3N4M - chains A and B of the 5 polymer chains in the assembly; structure by X-ray diffraction, 2.99 A resolution.

== Chain A ==
Name: Catabolite gene activator
Source organism: Escherichia coli
UniProt: P0ACJ8 (CRP_ECOLI); residues 1-209 here correspond to UniProt positions 2-210 (UniProt number = residue number + 1)
Chain sequence (209 residues; row label = number of the first residue in the row):
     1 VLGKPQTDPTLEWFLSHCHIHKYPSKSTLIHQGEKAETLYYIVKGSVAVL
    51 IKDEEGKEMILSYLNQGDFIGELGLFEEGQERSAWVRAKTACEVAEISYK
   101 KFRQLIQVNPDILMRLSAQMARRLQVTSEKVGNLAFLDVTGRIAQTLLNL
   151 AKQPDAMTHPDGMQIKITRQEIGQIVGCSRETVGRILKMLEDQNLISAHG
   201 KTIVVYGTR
Unresolved in the structure: 1-6
Residues lining bound ligands: adenosine-3',5'-cyclic-monophosphate (CMP): Ile30, Val49, Leu61, Ser62, Leu64, Ile70, Gly71, Glu72, Leu73, Gly74, Glu81, Arg82, Ser83, Ala84, Val86, Tyr99, Arg123, Leu124, Thr127, Ser128

== Chain B ==
Name: DNA-directed RNA polymerase subunit alpha
Source organism: Escherichia coli
Notes: EC 2.7.7.6; fragment: alpha subunit C-terminal domain, residues 246-329
UniProt: P0A7Z4 (RPOA_ECOLI); residues 246-329 here = UniProt positions 246-329
Chain sequence (84 residues; numbered 246 to 329; the number before each row is that of its first residue):
   246 KPEFDPILLRPVDDLELTVRSANCLKAEAIHYIGDLVQRTEVELLKTPNL
   296 GKKSLTEIKDVLASRGLSLGMRLENWPPASIADE
Unresolved in the structure: 246-248, 323-329
Swiss-Prot annotation at these positions:
  - modified residue: Arg265 (ADP-ribosylarginine), Lys297 (N6-acetyllysine), Lys298 (N6-acetyllysine)

== Interface between chain A and chain B ==
Pairs across the interface - 13 pairs, chain A then chain B:
  Met157(A) - Glu286(B)
  Thr158(A) - Thr285(B)  hydrogen bond (backbone-side chain)
  Thr158(A) - Glu286(B)  hydrogen bond (backbone-backbone)
  Thr158(A) - Val287(B)  hydrogen bond (backbone-backbone)
  Thr158(A) - Gly315(B)
  His159(A) - Thr285(B)  hydrogen bond (backbone-side chain)
  His159(A) - Val287(B)
  Pro160(A) - Thr285(B)
  Gln164(A) - Val287(B)
  Thr208(A) - Arg317(B)
  Arg209(A) - Thr285(B)
  Arg209(A) - Gly315(B)  hydrogen bond (side chain-backbone)
  Arg209(A) - Arg317(B)  hydrogen bond (backbone-side chain)
Other interface residues (no listed pair), chain A (8 interface residues in all): Ala156
Other interface residues (no listed pair), chain B (7 interface residues in all): Gln283, Leu314

== Overview ==
8 residues of chain A face 7 of chain B across their interface, with 6 hydrogen bonds. Among the polar pairs
are Thr158(A)-Thr285(B), His159(A)-Thr285(B) and Arg209(A)-Gly315(B). Bound to chain A:
adenosine-3',5'-cyclic-monophosphate.
Here chain A is Catabolite gene activator and chain B is DNA-directed RNA polymerase subunit alpha, both from
Escherichia coli. Entry 3N4M (E. coli RNA polymerase alpha subunit C-terminal domain in complex with CAP and
DNA) was determined by X-ray diffraction together with 5CIZ and 3N97 from the same study.
